Entry 6QUS (electron microscopy, 3.70 A resolution); this record covers chains I and S of the 5 polymer chains in the assembly.

== Chain I ==
Name: Calmodulin-regulated spectrin-associated protein 1
Organism: Homo sapiens
Reference sequence: Q5T5Y3 (CAMP1_HUMAN), isoform Q5T5Y3-3; residue numbers follow UniProt; this construct covers 1473-1613
Chain sequence (174 residues; numbered 1440 to 1613; the number before each row is that of its first residue):
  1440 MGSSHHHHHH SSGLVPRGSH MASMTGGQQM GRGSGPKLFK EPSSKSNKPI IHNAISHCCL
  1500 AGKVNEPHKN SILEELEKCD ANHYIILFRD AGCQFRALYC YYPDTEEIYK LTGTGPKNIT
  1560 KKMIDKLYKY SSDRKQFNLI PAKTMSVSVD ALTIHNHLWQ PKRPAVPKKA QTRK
Disordered / not traced: 1440-1481, 1600-1613
Sequence notes: initiating methionine (1440); expression tag (1441-1472); conflict Ser1473 (Thr in Q5T5Y3)

== Chain S ==
Name: Tubulin beta chain
Organism: Homo sapiens
Reference sequence: P07437 (TBB5_HUMAN); the author numbering skips numbers that UniProt does not, so the offset changes along the chain: 1-44 = UniProt 1-44; 47-360 = UniProt 45-358; 369-454 = UniProt 359-444
Chain sequence (444 residues; numbered 1 to 454; 10 numbers in that range are skipped by the numbering (no residue carries them; nothing is unmodelled there); the number before each row is that of its first residue):
     1 MREIVHIQAG QCGNQIGAKF WEVISDEHGI DPTGTYHGDS DLQL
    47 DRISVYYNEA TGGKYVPRAI LVDLEPGTMD SVRSGPFGQI FRPDNFVFGQ SGAGNNWAKG
   107 HYTEGAELVD SVLDVVRKEA ESCDCLQGFQ LTHSLGGGTG SGMGTLLISK IREEYPDRIM
   167 NTFSVVPSPK VSDTVVEPYN ATLSVHQLVE NTDETYCIDN EALYDICFRT LKLTTPTYGD
   227 LNHLVSATMS GVTTCLRFPG QLNADLRKLA VNMVPFPRLH FFMPGFAPLT SRGSQQYRAL
   287 TVPELTQQVF DAKNMMAACD PRHGRYLTVA AVFRGRMSMK EVDEQMLNVQ NKNSSYFVEW
   347 IPNNVKTAVC DIPP
   369 RGLKMAVTFI GNSTAIQELF KRISEQFTAM FRRKAFLHWY TGEGMDEMEF TEAESNMNDL
   429 VSEYQQYQDA TAEEEEDFGE EAEEEA
Disordered / not traced: 442-454
Ligand contacts:
  - GDP (guanosine-5'-diphosphate): Gly10, Gln11, Cys12, Gln15, Ser140, Gly143, Gly144, Thr145, Gly146, Asp179, Glu183, Asn206, Tyr224, Asn228
  - taxol (TA1): Lys19, Glu22, Val23, Asp26, Glu27, Leu217, Leu219, Asp226, His229, Ala233, Ser236, Leu275, Thr276, Ser277, Arg278, Gln281, Arg320, Pro360, Arg369, Gly370, Leu371

== Chain I / chain S interface ==
Pairs across the interface (15):
  Ile1489(I) - Pro162(S)  hydrophobic
  Asn1492(I) - Glu159(S)  hydrogen bond (side chain-backbone)
  Asn1492(I) - Glu160(S)  hydrogen bond (side chain-backbone)
  His1496(I) - Glu160(S)  salt bridge
  Ser1571(I) - Tyr161(S)
  Ser1571(I) - Asp163(S)  hydrogen bond
  Ser1571(I) - Arg164(S)
  Asp1572(I) - Ala126(S)
  Asp1572(I) - Asp130(S)
  Asp1572(I) - Cys131(S)
  Asp1572(I) - Leu132(S)  hydrogen bond (side chain-backbone)
  Asp1572(I) - Arg164(S)
  Arg1573(I) - Glu127(S)  salt bridge
  Arg1573(I) - Cys129(S)  hydrogen bond (side chain-backbone)
  Lys1574(I) - Arg123(S)
Interface residues without a listed pair, chain S (14 interface residues in all): Ser128

== In short ==
Chain I and chain S form an interface of 7 and 14 residues respectively; the contacts include 5 hydrogen bonds
and 2 salt bridges. Polar contacts include His1496(I)-Glu160(S), Arg1573(I)-Glu127(S) and
Asn1492(I)-Glu159(S). Ligands of chain S: GDP and taxol.
Chain I is Calmodulin-regulated spectrin-associated protein 1 and chain S is Tubulin beta chain, both from
Homo sapiens; the structure, HsCKK (human CAMSAP1) decorated 13pf taxol-GDP microtubule, was determined by
electron microscopy (same publication as 6QUY, 6QVE and 6QVJ).
